Entry 3J9G (electron microscopy, 3.50 A resolution); this record covers chains I and J of the 60 polymer chains in the assembly.

[Chain I]
Protein: VipA
From: Vibrio cholerae O1 biovar El Tor str. N16961
UniProt: Q9KN58 (Q9KN58_VIBCH); residues 2-126 here = UniProt positions 2-126
Sequence (125 residues; row label = number of the first residue in the row):
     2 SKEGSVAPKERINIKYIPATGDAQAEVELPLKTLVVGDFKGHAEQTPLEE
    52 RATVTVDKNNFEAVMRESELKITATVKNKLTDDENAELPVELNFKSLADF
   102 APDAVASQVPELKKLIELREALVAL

[Chain J]
Protein: VipB
From: Vibrio cholerae O1 biovar El Tor str. N16961
UniProt: Q9KN57 (Q9KN57_VIBCH); residue numbers follow UniProt; this construct covers 61-492
Sequence (432 residues; numbered 61 to 492; the number before each row is that of its first residue):
    61 NKSLVDQMLVELDKKISAQMDEILHNSQFQAMESAWRGLKLFVDRTDFRE
   111 NNKVEILHVTKDELLEDFEFAPETAQSGLYKHVYSAGYGQFGGEPVGAII
   161 GNYAFTPSTPDMKLLQYMGALGAMAHAPFISSVGPEFFGIDSFEELPNIK
   211 DLKSTFESPKYTKWRSLRESEDARYLGLTAPRFLLRVPYDPIENPVKSFN
   261 YAENVSASHEHYLWGNTAFAFATRLTDSFAKYRWCPNIIGPQSGGAVEDL
   311 PVHVFESMGALQSKIPTEVLITDRKEFELAEEGFIALTMRKGSDNAAFFS
   361 ANSIQKPKVFPNTKEGKEAETNYKLGTQLPYMMIINRLAHYVKVLQREQI
   411 GAWKERQDLERELNSWIKQYVADQENPPADVRSRRPLRAARIEVMDVEGN
   461 PGWYQVSLSVRPHFKYMGANFELSLVGRLDQA

[How chain I and chain J interact]
Pairs across the interface - 150 pairs, chain I then chain J:
  Gln25(I) with Gln409(J), hydrogen bond
  Glu27(I) with Leu405(J); Gln429(J), hydrogen bond
  Glu29(I) with Asn111(J), hydrogen bond; Arg293(J), salt bridge
  Leu30(I) with Phe289(J); Arg397(J), hydrogen bond (backbone-side chain); His400(J); Tyr401(J), hydrophobic
  Pro31(I) with Asn111(J); Lys113(J); Phe289(J); Arg397(J), hydrogen bond (backbone-side chain)
  Leu32(I) with Asn111(J), hydrogen bond (backbone-backbone); Asn112(J); Lys113(J), hydrogen bond (backbone-backbone); Gly157(J); Phe289(J), hydrophobic; Cys295(J), hydrophobic
  Lys33(I) with Lys113(J); Glu115(J), salt bridge; Glu154(J), salt bridge; Val156(J); Gly157(J), hydrogen bond (backbone-backbone); Ala158(J), hydrogen bond (backbone-backbone)
  Thr34(I) with Phe102(J); Lys113(J), hydrogen bond (backbone-backbone); Val114(J); Glu115(J), hydrogen bond (backbone-backbone); Ala158(J)
  Leu35(I) with Glu115(J); Val143(J), hydrophobic; Ala158(J), hydrogen bond (backbone-backbone); Ile159(J); Ile160(J), hydrogen bond (backbone-backbone)
  Val36(I) with Val114(J), hydrophobic; Glu115(J), hydrogen bond (backbone-backbone); Ile116(J); Leu117(J), hydrogen bond (backbone-backbone); Ile160(J); Phe279(J), hydrophobic
  Val37(I) with Leu117(J); Val119(J), hydrophobic; Ile160(J), hydrogen bond (backbone-backbone); Gly161(J); Asn162(J), hydrogen bond (backbone-backbone); Tyr163(J)
  Gly38(I) with Leu117(J), hydrogen bond (backbone-backbone); His118(J); Val119(J), hydrogen bond (backbone-backbone); Tyr163(J)
  Asp39(I) with His118(J), salt bridge; Val119(J); Thr120(J)
  Phe40(I) with Met92(J); Ala95(J); Trp96(J), hydrogen bond (backbone-side chain); Leu99(J), hydrophobic; Ile116(J), hydrophobic; His118(J), hydrogen bond (backbone-side chain)
  Lys41(I) with Met92(J); His118(J), hydrogen bond (backbone-side chain)
  Gly42(I) with Met92(J)
  His43(I) with His118(J)
  Leu49(I) with Val119(J), hydrophobic; Asp127(J); Leu139(J); His142(J), hydrogen bond (backbone-side chain)
  Glu50(I) with Gly138(J); Lys141(J), salt bridge; His142(J)
  Arg52(I) with His118(J), hydrogen bond (side chain-backbone); Val119(J); Glu123(J), salt bridge; His142(J), hydrogen bond (backbone-side chain)
  Ala53(I) with Leu117(J)
  Thr54(I) with Glu115(J), hydrogen bond; Ile116(J); Leu117(J)
  Val55(I) with Val114(J); Glu115(J); Ile116(J), hydrogen bond (backbone-backbone)
  Thr56(I) with Val114(J); Glu115(J)
  Val57(I) with Phe108(J); Val114(J), hydrogen bond (backbone-backbone); Ile116(J), hydrophobic
  Asp58(I) with Phe108(J)
  Lys59(I) with Asp104(J); Thr106(J), hydrogen bond (side chain-backbone); Phe108(J)
  Phe62(I) with Trp96(J); Leu99(J), hydrophobic; Lys100(J)
  Met66(I) with Trp96(J), hydrophobic
  Ser69(I) with Trp96(J)
  Leu71(I) with Met92(J), hydrophobic; Trp96(J)
  Ile73(I) with Phe89(J), hydrophobic; Met92(J), hydrophobic
  Val77(I) with Gln79(J); Glu82(J); Asn86(J)
  Lys78(I) with Gln79(J), hydrogen bond (backbone-side chain); Glu82(J)
  Asn79(I) with Gln79(J)
  Lys80(I) with Ala78(J); Gln79(J), hydrogen bond (backbone-side chain); Glu82(J), salt bridge
  Leu81(I) with Lys75(J); Gln79(J), hydrogen bond (backbone-side chain)
  Leu89(I) with Gln79(J)
  Leu93(I) with Ile83(J), hydrophobic; Phe89(J), hydrophobic
  Phe95(I) with Phe89(J), hydrophobic
  Leu98(I) with Trp96(J), hydrophobic; Lys100(J)
  Phe101(I) with Phe89(J), hydrophobic; Met92(J), hydrophobic; Glu93(J); Tyr249(J)
  Ala102(I) with Tyr249(J)
  Pro103(I) with Met80(J); Leu84(J), hydrophobic; Tyr249(J); Val256(J), hydrophobic; Tyr261(J), hydrophobic
  Asp104(I) with Val256(J); Lys257(J), hydrogen bond (side chain-backbone)
  Val106(I) with Met80(J), hydrophobic; Ile83(J), hydrophobic
  Ala107(I) with Met80(J)
  Leu113(I) with Gln79(J)
  Leu116(I) with Leu72(J); Ile76(J), hydrophobic
  Ile117(I) with Ile76(J), hydrophobic; Phe259(J), hydrophobic
  Leu119(I) with Leu72(J), hydrophobic
  Arg120(I) with Leu69(J); Leu72(J); Asp73(J), salt bridge; Ser258(J), hydrogen bond (side chain-backbone); Asn260(J)
  Glu121(I) with Ser258(J), hydrogen bond
  Leu123(I) with Val65(J); Leu69(J), hydrophobic; Leu72(J), hydrophobic
  Val124(I) with Leu69(J), hydrophobic
  Leu126(I) with Lys62(J); Val65(J), hydrophobic
Other interface residues (no listed pair), chain I (63 interface residues in all): Val28, Glu45, Val65, Lys72, Thr76, Val91, Val110
Other interface residues (no listed pair), chain J (77 interface residues in all): Met68, Gln88, Arg97, Val103, Pro155, Leu285, Thr286, Val404, Trp426

[In short]
63 residues of chain I and 77 residues of chain J are in contact; the contacts include 35 hydrogen bonds and 8
salt bridges. Polar contacts include Glu29(I)-Arg293(J), Lys33(I)-Glu115(J) and Lys33(I)-Glu154(J).
Chain I is VipA and chain J is VipB, both from Vibrio cholerae O1 biovar El Tor str. N16961; the structure,
Atomic model of the VipA/VipB, the type six secretion system contractile sheath of Vibrio cholerae from ...,
was determined by electron microscopy.
